PDB entry 2I94 | solution NMR | chains A and B

== Chain A ==
Name: Recoverin
Organism: Bos taurus
UniProt: P21457 (RECO_BOVIN); residue numbers follow UniProt; this construct covers 1-202
Amino-acid sequence (202 residues; each row starts with the number of its first residue):
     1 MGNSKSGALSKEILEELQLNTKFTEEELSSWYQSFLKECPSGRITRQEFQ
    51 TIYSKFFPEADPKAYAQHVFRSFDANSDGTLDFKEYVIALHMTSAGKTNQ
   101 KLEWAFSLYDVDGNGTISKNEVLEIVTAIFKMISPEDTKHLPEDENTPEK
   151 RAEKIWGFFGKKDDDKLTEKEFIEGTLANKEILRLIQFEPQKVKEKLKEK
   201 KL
Unresolved in the structure: 1-7, 190-202
Bound ions: Ca2+ site 1: Asp74, Asn76, Asp78, Thr80, Glu85; Ca2+ site 2: Asp110, Asp112, Asn114, Thr116, Glu121
Swiss-Prot annotation at these positions:
  - region: Glu189 to Lys192 (Interaction with GRK1), Gln191 to Leu202 (Modulates EF-hand 3 domain calcium binding affinity)
  - binding site (Ca(2+)): Asp74, Asn76, Asp78, Thr80, Glu85, Asp110, Asp112, Asn114, Thr116, Glu121
  - site: Lys192 (Interaction with GRK1)
  - modified residue: Cys39 (Cysteine sulfenic acid (-SOH))
  - lipidation: Gly2 (N-myristoyl glycine)
  - mutagenesis: Cys39 (C39A: Increases calcium binding affinity at EF-hand 3 domain; induces co-operative calcium binding in non-myristoylated protein ...), Pro40 (P40A: Reduces calcium binding affinity), Glu85 (E85Q: Abolishes binding of calcium to EF-hand 2 domain. Abolishes calcium-dependent inhibition of GRK1), Glu153 (E153A: No effect on calcium binding to EF-hand 2 and EF-hand 3 domains. No effect on interaction with GRK1), Leu185 to Leu202 (Decrease in thermostability), Gln187 to Leu202 (Decrease in thermostability), Phe188 to Leu202 (Decrease in thermostability), Glu189 to Leu202 (Reduces calcium binding affinity. Reduces interaction with GRK1. Reduces inhibition of GRK1 activity), Pro190 (P190G: Reduces interaction with GRK1), Gln191 to Leu202 (Reduces calcium binding affinity to EF-hand 3 domain. Reduces interaction with GRK1), Gln191 (Q191A: Reduces inhibition of GRK1 activity), Lys192 (K192A: Reduces interaction with GRK1. Reduces inhibition of GRK1 activity), 3 further mutagenesis entries in UniProt

== Chain B ==
Name: Rhodopsin kinase
Organism: Bos taurus
Notes: EC 2.7.11.14; fragment: rk25
UniProt: P28327 (RK_BOVIN); numbering as in UniProt (aligned over 1-25)
Amino-acid sequence (25 residues; numbered 1 to 25; the number before each row is that of its first residue):
     1 MDFGSLETVVANSAFIAARGSFDAS
Unresolved in the structure: 17-25

== Interface between chain A and chain B ==
Contacting residue pairs (24; chain A residue first):
  Lys22(A) - Glu7(B)
  Trp31(A) - Ala11(B)
  Trp31(A) - Phe15(B)
  Ser34(A) - Phe15(B)
  Glu38(A) - Ala14(B)
  Glu38(A) - Phe15(B)
  Glu38(A) - Ile16(B)
  Phe49(A) - Val10(B)
  Ile52(A) - Val10(B)
  Ile52(A) - Ser13(B)
  Tyr53(A) - Val10(B)
  Lys55(A) - Ser13(B)
  Phe56(A) - Val9(B)
  Phe56(A) - Ser13(B)
  Phe57(A) - Val9(B)
  Tyr86(A) - Val10(B)
  Tyr86(A) - Ala14(B)
  Leu90(A) - Glu7(B)
  Leu90(A) - Val10(B)
  Leu90(A) - Ala11(B)
  Thr93(A) - Leu6(B)
  Ser94(A) - Phe3(B)
  Ser94(A) - Glu7(B)
  Glu189(A) - Phe3(B)
Also at the interface, not in a pair above, chain A (18 interface residues in all): Phe35, Cys39, Phe188
Also at the interface, not in a pair above, chain B (12 interface residues in all): Gly4, Asn12
Interface features reported in the paper:
  - pairs named by the authors: Val9(B)-Ile52(A), Val9(B)-Phe56(A), Val9(B)-Phe57(A), Val10(B)-Ile52(A), Val10(B)-Phe49(A), Val10(B)-Tyr86(A), Ala11(B)-Leu90(A), Ala11(B)-Trp31(A), Ser13(B)-Ile52(A), Ser13(B)-Phe56(A), Ala14(B)-Phe35(A), Ala14(B)-Tyr86(A), Phe15(B)-Trp31(A), Phe15(B)-Phe35(A)
  - interface residues, chain B: Leu6(B)

== Summary ==
Chain A and chain B form an interface of 18 and 12 residues respectively. The paper describes contacts between
Val9(B) and Ile52(A), Val9(B) and Phe56(A) and Val9(B) and Phe57(A) among others. From UniProt: 10
Ca2+-binding residues and 17 mutagenesis sites on chain A. The paper reports the interface residue Leu6(B).
Chain A is Recoverin and chain B is Rhodopsin kinase, both from Bos taurus; the structure, NMR Structure of
recoverin bound to rhodopsin kinase, was determined by solution NMR.
